PDB entry 8FXR | electron microscopy, 4.50 A resolution (low resolution: residue-level contacts below are approximate; hydrogen-bond / salt-bridge calls are withheld) | chains H and AO of the 202 polymer chains in the assembly

== Chain H (and AO) ==
Protein: Neck 2 protein, gp15
Source organism: Agrobacterium phage Milano
Notes: chain AO of this document is another copy of the same molecule, construct and numbering; everything in this record applies to it too
UniProt: A0A482MFQ3 (A0A482MFQ3_9CAUD); residues 1-141 here = UniProt positions 1-141
Amino-acid sequence (141 residues; numbered 1 to 141; the number before each row is that of its first residue):
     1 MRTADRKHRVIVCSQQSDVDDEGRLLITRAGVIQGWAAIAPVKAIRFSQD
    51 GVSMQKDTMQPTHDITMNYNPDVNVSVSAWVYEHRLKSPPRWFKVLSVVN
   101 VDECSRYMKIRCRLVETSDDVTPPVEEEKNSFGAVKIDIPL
Disordered / not traced: 126-141

== Chain H / chain AO interface ==
Pairs across the interface (26):
  His8(H) with Glu103(AO)
  Ile39(H) with Asp102(AO); Glu103(AO)
  Ala40(H) with Glu103(AO)
  Pro41(H) with Asn100(AO); Asp102(AO); Glu103(AO)
  Ala44(H) with Ser97(AO); Val98(AO); Val99(AO)
  Ile45(H) with Ser97(AO); Val98(AO)
  Arg46(H) with Val77(AO); Leu96(AO)
  Phe47(H) with Asn74(AO); Val75(AO); Val98(AO)
  Ser48(H) with Val77(AO)
  Gln49(H) with Asn74(AO); Ser76(AO)
  His63(H) with Glu103(AO)
  Arg85(H) with Glu103(AO)
  Lys87(H) with Pro71(AO)
  Ser88(H) with Tyr69(AO); Pro71(AO)
  Pro89(H) with Pro71(AO)
Other interface residues (no listed pair), chain H (16 interface residues in all): Arg91
Other interface residues (no listed pair), chain AO (15 interface residues in all): Met59, Arg111

== In short ==
Chain H and chain AO form an interface of 16 and 15 residues respectively.
Both chains are Neck 2 protein, gp15 (Agrobacterium phage Milano). Entry 8FXR (Structure of neck with portal
vertex of capsid of Agrobacterium phage Milano) was determined by electron microscopy, deposited together with
8FWE, 8FWG, 8FWM and 8FXP.
